7RCO - chains A and F of the 6 polymer chains in the assembly; structure by X-ray diffraction, 2.90 A resolution.

# Chain A
Protein: Transforming growth factor beta-2
Source organism: Homo sapiens
Notes: fragment: mature domain
Reference sequence: P61812 (TGFB2_HUMAN); residue numbers follow UniProt; this construct covers 303-414
Chain sequence (112 residues; each row starts with the number of its first residue):
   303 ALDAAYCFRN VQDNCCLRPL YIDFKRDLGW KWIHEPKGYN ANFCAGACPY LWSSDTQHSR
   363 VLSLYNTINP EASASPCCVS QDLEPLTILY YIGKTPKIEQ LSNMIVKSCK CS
Disordered / not traced: 353
Cystine bridges: Cys309-Cys318, Cys317-Cys380, Cys346-Cys411, Cys350-Cys413
UniProt features mapped onto this chain:
  - natural variant: Arg320 (R320C: Found in a family with non-syndromic aortic disease), Pro338 (P338H: In LDS4)

# Chain F
Protein: 4A11.V2 Fab Heavy Chain
Source organism: Homo sapiens
Notes: antibody fragment or engineered binder
Chain sequence (233 residues; row label = number of the first residue in the row):
     1 EQQLVESGGG LVQPGGSLRL SCAVSGFSLS SYTVNWVRQA PGKGLEWIGY ISYGGSAYYA
    61 SWANGRFTIS KDSAKNSVYL QMNSLRAEDT AVYFCARHMQ VGGAPTGSMA AFDPWGPGTL
   121 VTVSSASTKG PSVFPLAPSS KSTSGGTAAL GCLVKDYFPE PVTVSWNSGA LTSGVHTFPA
   181 VLQSSGLYSL SSVVTVPSSS LGTQTYICNV NHKPSNTKVD KKVEPKSCDK THT
Disordered / not traced: 1, 139-146, 226-233
Cystine bridges: Cys22-Cys95, Cys152-Cys208
What the authors report for this chain:
  - contacts within the chain: Tyr79-Gln81 (pi stacking)

# How chain A and chain F interact
Contacting residue pairs - 24 pairs, chain A then chain F:
  Tyr352(A) - Ala57(F)  hydrogen bond (side chain-backbone)
  Tyr352(A) - Tyr58(F)  hydrophobic
  Asn368(A) - Ser56(F)
  Asn368(A) - Tyr58(F)
  Pro372(A) - Tyr50(F)  hydrogen bond (backbone-side chain)
  Glu373(A) - Thr33(F)  hydrogen bond
  Glu373(A) - Tyr50(F)
  Glu373(A) - Tyr53(F)
  Glu373(A) - His98(F)
  Glu373(A) - Gly102(F)
  Ala374(A) - Tyr50(F)  hydrogen bond (backbone-side chain)
  Ala374(A) - Ser52(F)  hydrogen bond (backbone-side chain)
  Ala374(A) - Tyr53(F)
  Ala374(A) - Ser56(F)
  Ala374(A) - Tyr58(F)  hydrophobic
  Ser375(A) - Ser52(F)  hydrogen bond (backbone-side chain)
  Ser375(A) - Tyr53(F)
  Ser375(A) - Gly54(F)
  Ser375(A) - Gly55(F)
  Ser375(A) - Ser56(F)  hydrogen bond (backbone-side chain)
  Ala376(A) - Gly54(F)
  Ala376(A) - Ser56(F)  hydrogen bond (backbone-side chain)
  Ser377(A) - Gly55(F)
  Ser377(A) - Ser56(F)  hydrogen bond (backbone-side chain)
Other interface residues (no listed pair), chain A (9 interface residues in all): Tyr367

# Overview
The interface between chain A and chain F involves 9 residues on one side and 11 on the other, with 9 hydrogen
bonds. Polar contacts include Tyr352(A)-Ala57(F), Pro372(A)-Tyr50(F) and Glu373(A)-Thr33(F). The paper reports
contacts within the chain involving Tyr79(F) and Gln81(F).
Chain A is Transforming growth factor beta-2 and chain F is 4A11.V2 Fab Heavy Chain, both from Homo sapiens;
the structure, Crystal structure of human TGF-beta-2 bound to 4A11.V2 Fab, was determined by X-ray
diffraction.
